PDB entry 4O0E | X-ray diffraction, 1.71 A resolution | chains A and B

# Chain A (and B)
Protein: Isoaspartyl peptidase/L-asparaginase
Organism: Homo sapiens
Notes: EC 3.4.19.5, 3.5.1.1; chain B of this document is another copy of the same molecule, construct and numbering; everything in this record applies to it too
UniProt: Q7L266 (ASGL1_HUMAN); numbering as in UniProt (aligned over 1-308)
Amino-acid sequence (309 residues; row label = number of the first residue in the row; numbering starts at 0):
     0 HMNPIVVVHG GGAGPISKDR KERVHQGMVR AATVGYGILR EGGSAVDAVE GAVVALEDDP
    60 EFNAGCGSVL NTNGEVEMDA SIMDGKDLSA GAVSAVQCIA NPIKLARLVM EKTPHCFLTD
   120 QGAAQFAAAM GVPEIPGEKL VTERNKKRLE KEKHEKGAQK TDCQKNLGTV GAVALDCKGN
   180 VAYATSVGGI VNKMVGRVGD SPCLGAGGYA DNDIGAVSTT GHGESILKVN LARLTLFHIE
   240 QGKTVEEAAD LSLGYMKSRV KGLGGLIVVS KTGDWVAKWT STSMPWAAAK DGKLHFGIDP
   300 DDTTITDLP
Not modelled in the structure: 154-165
Differences from the reference sequence: expression tag (0); engineered mutation Val186 (Thr in Q7L266)
Ion coordination: Na+: Leu55, Glu56, Asp58, Phe61, Ala63, Cys65
Curated features (UniProtKB/Swiss-Prot):
  - active site: Thr168 (Nucleophile)
  - binding site (substrate): Arg196 to Asp199, Thr219 to Gly222
  - modified residue: Met1 (N-acetylmethionine)
  - natural variant: Gly178 (G178R: Found in a large family with early-onset recessive retinal degeneration)
  - mutagenesis: Thr168 (T168A/C: Abolishes activation by autocleavage. Abolishes enzyme activity; T168S: Strongly reduced enzyme activity)
From the paper describing this entry:
  - mutagenesis - T186V: abolished catalytic activity (asparaginase activity)
  - contacts within the chain: Thr168-Val186

# Interface between chain A and chain B
Residue-residue contacts (90; chain A residue first):
  Asn72(A) - Gln124(B)
  Met82(A) - Lys227(B)
  Gly84(A) - Arg258(B)  hydrogen bond (backbone-side chain)
  Lys85(A) - Arg258(B)  hydrogen bond (backbone-side chain)
  Asp86(A) - Val259(B)
  Leu87(A) - Lys227(B)
  Leu87(A) - Tyr254(B)
  Leu87(A) - Arg258(B)
  Leu87(A) - Val259(B)  hydrophobic
  Ser88(A) - Lys227(B)
  Ala89(A) - Lys227(B)
  Ser93(A) - Thr118(B)
  Ala94(A) - Thr118(B)
  Thr112(A) - Met193(B)
  Pro113(A) - Glu223(B)
  His114(A) - Met193(B)
  His114(A) - Arg196(B)
  His114(A) - Glu223(B)  salt bridge
  Cys115(A) - Glu223(B)
  Cys115(A) - Leu226(B)  hydrophobic
  Cys115(A) - Lys227(B)  hydrogen bond
  Phe116(A) - Gly195(B)
  Phe116(A) - Arg196(B)
  Phe116(A) - Val197(B)  hydrogen bond (backbone-backbone)
  Phe116(A) - Cys202(B)  hydrophobic
  Leu117(A) - Gly195(B)
  Leu117(A) - Arg196(B)
  Thr118(A) - Ala94(B)
  Thr118(A) - Thr118(B)  hydrogen bond
  Thr118(A) - Gly195(B)  hydrogen bond (backbone-backbone)
  Thr118(A) - Val197(B)
  Asp119(A) - Asp119(B)
  Asp119(A) - Gln120(B)  hydrogen bond (side chain-backbone)
  Gln120(A) - Gln96(B)
  Gln120(A) - Asp119(B)  hydrogen bond (backbone-side chain)
  Gln120(A) - Gln120(B)
  Gly121(A) - Val194(B)
  Gln124(A) - Val194(B)
  Phe125(A) - Met193(B)  hydrophobic
  Met193(A) - Thr112(B)
  Met193(A) - His114(B)
  Met193(A) - Leu117(B)  hydrophobic
  Met193(A) - Phe125(B)  hydrophobic
  Val194(A) - Gly121(B)
  Val194(A) - Gln124(B)
  Gly195(A) - Phe116(B)
  Gly195(A) - Leu117(B)
  Gly195(A) - Thr118(B)  hydrogen bond (backbone-backbone)
  Arg196(A) - His114(B)
  Arg196(A) - Phe116(B)
  Arg196(A) - Leu117(B)
  Val197(A) - Phe116(B)  hydrogen bond (backbone-backbone)
  Val197(A) - Thr118(B)
  Cys202(A) - Phe116(B)  hydrophobic
  Leu203(A) - Asn229(B)  hydrogen bond (backbone-side chain)
  Gly204(A) - Asn229(B)
  Tyr208(A) - Lys227(B)  hydrogen bond (side chain-backbone)
  Tyr208(A) - Val228(B)
  Asp210(A) - Tyr254(B)  hydrogen bond
  Asp210(A) - Arg258(B)  salt bridge
  Asp212(A) - Arg258(B)  salt bridge
  Glu223(A) - Pro113(B)
  Glu223(A) - His114(B)  salt bridge
  Glu223(A) - Cys115(B)
  Leu226(A) - Cys115(B)  hydrophobic
  Leu226(A) - Leu203(B)
  Lys227(A) - Met82(B)
  Lys227(A) - Leu87(B)
  Lys227(A) - Cys115(B)
  Lys227(A) - Tyr208(B)  hydrogen bond (backbone-side chain)
  Val228(A) - Leu87(B)  hydrophobic
  Val228(A) - Tyr208(B)
  Asn229(A) - Leu203(B)  hydrogen bond (side chain-backbone)
  Asn229(A) - Gly204(B)
  Asn229(A) - Tyr208(B)
  Asn229(A) - Asn229(B)
  Asn229(A) - Arg232(B)
  Arg232(A) - Phe236(B)
  Phe236(A) - Phe236(B)  hydrophobic
  Phe236(A) - Glu239(B)
  Gln240(A) - Phe236(B)
  Gln240(A) - Gln240(B)  hydrogen bond
  Tyr254(A) - Asp210(B)  hydrogen bond
  Arg258(A) - Gly84(B)  hydrogen bond (side chain-backbone)
  Arg258(A) - Lys85(B)  hydrogen bond (side chain-backbone)
  Arg258(A) - Leu87(B)
  Arg258(A) - Asp210(B)  salt bridge
  Arg258(A) - Asp212(B)  salt bridge
  Val259(A) - Asp86(B)
  Val259(A) - Leu87(B)  hydrophobic
Interface residues without a listed pair, chain A (49 interface residues in all): Ile189, Gly198, Asn211, Leu233, Glu239
Interface residues without a listed pair, chain B (47 interface residues in all): Ser93, Ala122, Lys192, Asn211, Leu233

# Overview
49 residues of chain A and 47 residues of chain B are in contact, with 19 hydrogen bonds and 6 salt bridges.
Polar contacts include His114(A)-Glu223(B), Asp210(A)-Arg258(B) and Asp212(A)-Arg258(B). From the paper: T186V
of chain A abolishes catalytic activity (asparaginase activity); contacts within the chain involving Val186(A)
and Thr168(A).
Chain A and chain B are both Isoaspartyl peptidase/L-asparaginase (Homo sapiens); the structure, Crystal
structure of the human L-asparaginase protein T186V mutant, was determined by X-ray diffraction (same
publication as 4O0C, 4O0D, 4O0F, 4O0G and 4O0H).
